PDB entry 6RE5 | electron microscopy, 3.20 A resolution | chains 1 and 7 of the 31 polymer chains in the assembly

# Chain 1
Name: ATP synthase associated protein ASA1
From: Polytomella sp. Pringsheim 198.80
UniProt: Q85JD5 (Q85JD5_9CHLO); residues 1-618 here = UniProt positions 1-618
Chain sequence (618 residues; each row starts with the number of its first residue):
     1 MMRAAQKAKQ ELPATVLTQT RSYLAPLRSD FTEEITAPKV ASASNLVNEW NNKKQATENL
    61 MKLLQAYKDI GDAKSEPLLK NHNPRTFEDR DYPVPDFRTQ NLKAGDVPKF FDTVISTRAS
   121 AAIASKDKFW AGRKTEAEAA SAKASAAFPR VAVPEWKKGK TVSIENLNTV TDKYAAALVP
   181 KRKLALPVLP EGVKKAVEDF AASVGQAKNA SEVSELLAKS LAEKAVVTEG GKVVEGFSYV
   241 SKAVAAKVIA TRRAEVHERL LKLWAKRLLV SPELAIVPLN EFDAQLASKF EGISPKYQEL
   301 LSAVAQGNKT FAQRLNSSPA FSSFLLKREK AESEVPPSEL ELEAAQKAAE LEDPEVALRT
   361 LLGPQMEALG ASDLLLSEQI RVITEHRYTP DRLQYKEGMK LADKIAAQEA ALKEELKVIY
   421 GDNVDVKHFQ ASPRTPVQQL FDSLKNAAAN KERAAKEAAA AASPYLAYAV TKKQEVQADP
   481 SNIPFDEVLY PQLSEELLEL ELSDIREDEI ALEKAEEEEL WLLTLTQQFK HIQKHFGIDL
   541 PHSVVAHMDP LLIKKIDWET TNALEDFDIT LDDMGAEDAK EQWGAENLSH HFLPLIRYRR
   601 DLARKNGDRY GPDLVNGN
Unresolved in the structure: 1-22, 618

# Chain 7
Name: Mitochondrial ATP synthase associated protein ASA7
From: Polytomella sp. Pringsheim 198.80
UniProt: D8V7I2 (D8V7I2_9CHLO); numbering as in UniProt (aligned over 1-190)
Chain sequence (190 residues; row label = number of the first residue in the row):
     1 MSSVRAGVEA GRRDLTTFTF SGLQDAPVAA LSGSIKLNVA AKAGKAEVTV AAGAAKAATQ
    61 VSAAALRKLS GSKISLAEVA RISVLHSSIQ NYLLSLSNER YQLLSQWPDF TTMYGKDFYY
   121 RAHPEDLKKF YDAADEYYKL YETVTEFDSL SALASQVVPN YAARRRSTVH PAIGSTVADG
   181 AFTNFLLSKQ
Unresolved in the structure: 1-14

# Chain 1 / chain 7 interface
Residue-residue contacts (106; chain 1 residue first):
  Tyr23(1) - Arg81(7)
  Tyr23(1) - Ile82(7)
  Tyr23(1) - His86(7)
  Tyr23(1) - Ser151(7)
  Tyr23(1) - Ser155(7)  hydrogen bond (backbone-side chain)
  Leu24(1) - Ser155(7)
  Ala25(1) - Ser155(7)
  Ala25(1) - Pro159(7)  hydrophobic
  Pro26(1) - Pro159(7)
  Arg28(1) - Asn160(7)  hydrogen bond
  Arg28(1) - Ala163(7)
  Arg28(1) - Arg166(7)  hydrogen bond (backbone-side chain)
  Asp30(1) - Ala163(7)
  Asp30(1) - Arg166(7)  salt bridge
  Phe31(1) - Arg166(7)
  Phe31(1) - Thr168(7)
  Thr32(1) - Ala163(7)  hydrogen bond (side chain-backbone)
  Thr32(1) - Arg164(7)
  Thr32(1) - Arg166(7)  hydrogen bond (backbone-backbone)
  Thr32(1) - Ser167(7)
  Thr32(1) - Thr168(7)  hydrogen bond (backbone-backbone)
  Glu33(1) - Thr168(7)
  Ile35(1) - Val169(7)  hydrophobic
  Ile35(1) - Ile173(7)  hydrophobic
  Ile35(1) - Gly174(7)
  Thr36(1) - Arg164(7)  hydrogen bond (backbone-side chain)
  Thr36(1) - Ser175(7)
  Ala37(1) - Ser175(7)
  Val47(1) - Leu103(7)  hydrophobic
  Trp50(1) - Arg100(7)
  Trp50(1) - Leu103(7)  hydrophobic
  Trp50(1) - Leu104(7)  hydrophobic
  Trp50(1) - Trp107(7)
  Trp50(1) - Leu140(7)
  Lys53(1) - Trp107(7)
  Lys53(1) - Glu136(7)  salt bridge
  Lys54(1) - Gln106(7)
  Lys54(1) - Trp107(7)
  Thr57(1) - Trp107(7)
  Thr57(1) - Ala133(7)
  Glu58(1) - Pro108(7)
  Leu60(1) - Lys129(7)
  Leu60(1) - Phe130(7)
  Met61(1) - Pro108(7)
  Met61(1) - Asp109(7)
  Met61(1) - Phe110(7)  hydrophobic
  Met61(1) - Met113(7)
  Met61(1) - Phe130(7)  hydrophobic
  Leu63(1) - Asp126(7)
  Leu64(1) - Met113(7)  hydrophobic
  Leu64(1) - Ala122(7)  hydrophobic
  Leu64(1) - Phe130(7)  hydrophobic
  Tyr67(1) - Arg121(7)
  Tyr67(1) - Ala122(7)  hydrophobic
  Tyr67(1) - His123(7)
  Tyr67(1) - Asp126(7)  hydrogen bond
  Lys68(1) - Asp117(7)  salt bridge
  Lys68(1) - Phe118(7)
  Lys68(1) - Arg121(7)
  Gly71(1) - Arg121(7)  hydrogen bond (backbone-side chain)
  Asp72(1) - Arg121(7)
  Glu76(1) - Arg121(7)  hydrogen bond (backbone-side chain)
  Leu78(1) - Tyr120(7)
  Leu78(1) - Arg121(7)
  Leu79(1) - Tyr120(7)  hydrophobic
  His82(1) - Tyr120(7)  hydrogen bond (side chain-backbone)
  His82(1) - Ala122(7)  hydrogen bond (side chain-backbone)
  His82(1) - Pro124(7)
  Trp130(1) - Arg121(7)
  Trp130(1) - Ala122(7)
  Trp130(1) - His123(7)  hydrogen bond (backbone-side chain)
  Lys134(1) - His123(7)
  Lys134(1) - Asp126(7)  salt bridge
  Lys134(1) - Lys129(7)
  Pro149(1) - Pro108(7)
  Pro149(1) - Asp109(7)  hydrogen bond (backbone-backbone)
  Arg150(1) - Gln106(7)
  Arg150(1) - Trp107(7)
  Arg150(1) - Pro108(7)
  Arg150(1) - Asp109(7)
  Val151(1) - Ser105(7)
  Val151(1) - Trp107(7)  hydrogen bond (backbone-backbone)
  Val151(1) - Pro108(7)
  Val151(1) - Asp109(7)
  Val151(1) - Tyr137(7)
  Val153(1) - Tyr101(7)
  Val153(1) - Ser105(7)
  Val153(1) - Tyr137(7)
  Val153(1) - Tyr141(7)  hydrophobic
  Pro154(1) - Tyr101(7)  hydrogen bond (backbone-side chain)
  Pro154(1) - Tyr141(7)
  Trp156(1) - Leu94(7)
  Trp156(1) - Asn98(7)
  Trp156(1) - Tyr101(7)  hydrophobic
  Trp156(1) - Gln102(7)  hydrogen bond (backbone-side chain)
  Trp156(1) - Phe147(7)  hydrophobic
  Lys157(1) - Asn98(7)  hydrogen bond (backbone-side chain)
  Lys158(1) - Ser95(7)  hydrogen bond (side chain-backbone)
  Lys158(1) - Asn98(7)
  Lys158(1) - Glu99(7)  salt bridge
  Asp486(1) - Lys116(7)  salt bridge
  Tyr490(1) - Gly115(7)
  Tyr490(1) - Lys116(7)  hydrogen bond (side chain-backbone)
  Tyr490(1) - Asp117(7)
  Leu493(1) - Lys116(7)
  Leu493(1) - Tyr120(7)  hydrophobic
Other interface residues (no listed pair), chain 1 (51 interface residues in all): Ser29, Pro38, Leu46, Gln65, Pro77, Phe148, Ala152, Lys181
Other interface residues (no listed pair), chain 7 (56 interface residues in all): Ser97, Thr112, Tyr119, Val144, Ala152, Ala178

# Summary
Chain 1 and chain 7 form an interface of 51 and 56 residues respectively; the contacts include 20 hydrogen
bonds and 6 salt bridges. Polar contacts include Asp30(1)-Arg166(7), Lys53(1)-Glu136(7) and
Lys68(1)-Asp117(7).
Here chain 1 is ATP synthase associated protein ASA1 and chain 7 is Mitochondrial ATP synthase associated
protein ASA7, both from Polytomella sp. Pringsheim 198.80. Entry 6RE5 (Cryo-EM structure of Polytomella F-ATP
synthase, Rotary substate 2C, composite map) was determined by electron microscopy (same publication as 6RD4,
6RD5, 6RD6, 6RD7, 6RD8, 6RD9 and 46 further entries).
